6NHV - chains N and X of the 7 polymer chains in the assembly; structure by electron microscopy, 3.50 A resolution.

Chain N (and X):
Protein: DARP14 - Subunit B
Source organism: Pseudomonas aeruginosa (strain ATCC 15692 / DSM 22644 / CIP 104116 / JCM 14847 / LMG 12228 / 1C / PRS 101 / PAO1)
Notes: chain X of this document is another copy of the same molecule, construct and numbering; everything in this record applies to it too
UniProtKB: Q9I2D8 (Q9I2D8_PSEAE); residue numbers follow UniProt; this construct covers 1-123
Sequence (131 residues; each row starts with the number of its first residue):
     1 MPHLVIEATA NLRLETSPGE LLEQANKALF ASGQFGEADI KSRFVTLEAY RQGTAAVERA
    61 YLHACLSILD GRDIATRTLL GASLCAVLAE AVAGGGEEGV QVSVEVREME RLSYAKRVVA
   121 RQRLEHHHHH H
Unresolved in the structure: 1, 120-131
Sequence notes: engineered mutation Lys-27 (Ala in Q9I2D8), Ile-74 (Ala in Q9I2D8), Thr-78 (Gln in Q9I2D8), Leu-79 (Ala in Q9I2D8), Ala-82 (Glu in Q9I2D8), Ala-86 (Glu in Q9I2D8), Glu-90 (Gly in Q9I2D8), Leu-112 (Ala in Q9I2D8); expression tag (124-131)

How chain N and chain X interact:
Pairs across the interface (57):
  Glu-7(N) / Arg-43(X)  salt bridge
  Leu-47(N) / Arg-43(X)
  Ala-49(N) / Leu-22(X)
  Ala-49(N) / Arg-43(X)
  Ala-49(N) / Phe-44(X)  hydrogen bond (backbone-backbone)
  Tyr-50(N) / Leu-22(X)
  Tyr-50(N) / Ser-42(X)
  Arg-51(N) / Gly-19(X)
  Arg-51(N) / Leu-22(X)
  Arg-51(N) / Glu-23(X)  salt bridge
  Arg-51(N) / Asn-26(X)
  Arg-51(N) / Lys-41(X)
  Arg-51(N) / Ser-42(X)  hydrogen bond (backbone-backbone)
  Gln-52(N) / Ala-38(X)  hydrogen bond (side chain-backbone)
  Gln-52(N) / Ile-40(X)
  Gln-52(N) / Lys-41(X)
  Gly-53(N) / Asn-26(X)
  Gly-53(N) / Glu-37(X)
  Gly-53(N) / Ile-40(X)  hydrogen bond (backbone-backbone)
  Thr-54(N) / Asn-26(X)
  Thr-54(N) / Lys-27(X)
  Thr-54(N) / Glu-37(X)  hydrogen bond (backbone-side chain)
  Ala-55(N) / Glu-37(X)  hydrogen bond (backbone-side chain)
  Arg-59(N) / Glu-37(X)  salt bridge
  Arg-59(N) / Ala-38(X)
  Tyr-61(N) / Lys-41(X)
  Tyr-61(N) / Ser-42(X)  hydrogen bond (side chain-backbone)
  Tyr-61(N) / Arg-43(X)  hydrogen bond
  His-63(N) / His-3(X)
  Ile-74(N) / Glu-110(X)
  Ile-74(N) / Leu-112(X)  hydrophobic
  Arg-77(N) / Glu-110(X)  salt bridge
  Arg-77(N) / Ser-113(X)
  Thr-78(N) / Leu-112(X)
  Thr-78(N) / Ser-113(X)
  Gly-81(N) / Ala-115(X)
  Cys-85(N) / Ala-115(X)  hydrophobic
  Cys-85(N) / Arg-117(X)
  Ala-86(N) / Arg-117(X)
  Ala-89(N) / Val-119(X)
  Gly-99(N) / Val-119(X)
  Val-100(N) / Val-118(X)
  Val-100(N) / Val-119(X)  hydrogen bond (backbone-backbone)
  Gln-101(N) / Ala-38(X)
  Gln-101(N) / Asp-39(X)
  Gln-101(N) / Lys-41(X)
  Gln-101(N) / Lys-116(X)
  Gln-101(N) / Arg-117(X)
  Val-102(N) / Lys-116(X)
  Val-102(N) / Arg-117(X)  hydrogen bond (backbone-backbone)
  Ser-103(N) / Tyr-114(X)  hydrogen bond
  Ser-103(N) / Ala-115(X)
  Val-104(N) / Tyr-114(X)
  Val-104(N) / Ala-115(X)  hydrogen bond (backbone-backbone)
  Glu-105(N) / Arg-107(X)  salt bridge
  Glu-105(N) / Met-109(X)
  Val-106(N) / Ser-113(X)
Also at the interface, not in a pair above, chain N (30 interface residues in all): Ala-82, Val-92, Arg-107
Also at the interface, not in a pair above, chain X (26 interface residues in all): Phe-30

Summary:
The interface between chain N and chain X involves 30 residues on one side and 26 on the other; the contacts
include 12 hydrogen bonds and 5 salt bridges. Among the polar pairs are Glu-7(N)/Arg-43(X),
Arg-51(N)/Glu-23(X) and Arg-59(N)/Glu-37(X).
Both chains are DARP14 - Subunit B (Pseudomonas aeruginosa (strain ATCC 15692 / DSM 22644 / CIP 104116 / JCM
14847 / LMG 12228 / 1C / PRS 101 / PAO1)). Entry 6NHV (Single particle reconstruction of DARPin and its bound
GFP on a symmetric scaffold) was determined by electron microscopy, deposited together with 6NHT.
